7TMT - chains B and C of the 31 polymer chains in the assembly; structure by electron microscopy, 3.80 A resolution.

[Chain B]
Protein: Vacuolar proton pump subunit B
Organism: Saccharomyces cerevisiae
UniProtKB: A0A6A5Q585 (A0A6A5Q585_YEASX); residue numbers follow UniProt; this construct covers 1-517
Chain sequence (517 residues; numbered 1 to 517; the number before each row is that of its first residue):
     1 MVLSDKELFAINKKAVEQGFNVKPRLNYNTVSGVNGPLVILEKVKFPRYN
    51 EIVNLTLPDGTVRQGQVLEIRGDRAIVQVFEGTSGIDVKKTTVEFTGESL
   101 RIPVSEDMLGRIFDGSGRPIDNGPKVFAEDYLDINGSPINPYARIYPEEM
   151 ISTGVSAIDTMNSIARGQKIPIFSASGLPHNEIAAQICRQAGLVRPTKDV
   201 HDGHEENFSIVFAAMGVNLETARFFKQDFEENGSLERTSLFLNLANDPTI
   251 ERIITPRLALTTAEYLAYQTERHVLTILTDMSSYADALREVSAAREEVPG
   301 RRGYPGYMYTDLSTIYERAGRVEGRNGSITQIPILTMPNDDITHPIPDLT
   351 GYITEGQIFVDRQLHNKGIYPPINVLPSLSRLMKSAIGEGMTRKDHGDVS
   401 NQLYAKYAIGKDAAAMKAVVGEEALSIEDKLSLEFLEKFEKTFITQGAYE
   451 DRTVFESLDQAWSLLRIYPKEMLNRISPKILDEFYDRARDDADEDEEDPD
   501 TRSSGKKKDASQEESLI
Not modelled in the structure: 1-12, 488-517

[Chain C]
Protein: H(+)-transporting two-sector ATPase
Organism: Saccharomyces cerevisiae
Notes: EC 7.1.2.2
UniProtKB: B3LH69 (B3LH69_YEAS1); residues 0-616 here correspond to UniProt positions 1-617 (UniProt number = residue number + 1)
Chain sequence (617 residues; numbered 0 to 616; the number before each row is that of its first residue; numbering starts at 0):
     0 MAGAIENARKEIKRISLEDHAESEYGAIYSVSGPVVIAENMIGCAMYELV
    50 KVGHDNLVGEVIRIDGDKATIQVYEETAGLTVGDPVLRTGKPLSVELGPG
   100 LMETIYDGIQRPLKAIKEESQSIYIPRGIDTPALDRTIKWQFTPGKFQVG
   150 DHISGGDIYGSVFENSLISSHKILLPPRSRGTITWIAPAGEYTLDEKILE
   200 VEFDGKKSDFTLYHTWPVRVPRPVTEKLSADYPLLTGQRVLDALFPCVQG
   250 GTTCIPGAFGCGKTVISQSLSKYSNSDAIIYVGCGERGNEMAEVLMEFPE
   300 LYTEMSGTKEPIMKRTTLVANTSNMPVAAREASIYTGITLAEYFRDQGKN
   350 VSMIADSSSRWAEALREISGRLGEMPADQGFPAYLGAKLASFYERAGKAV
   400 ALGSPDRTGSVSIVAAVSPAGGDFSDPVTTATLGITQVFWGLDKKLAQRK
   450 HFPSINTSVSYSKYTNVLNKFYDSNYPEFPVLRDRMKEILSNAEELEQVV
   500 QLVGKSALSDSDKITLDVATLIKEDFLQQNGYSTYDAFCPIWKTFDMMRA
   550 FISYHDEAQKAVANGANWSKLADSTGDVKHAVSSSKFFEPSRGEKEVHGE
   600 FEKLLSTMQERFAESTD
Not modelled in the structure: 0-23

[Interface between chain B and chain C]
Residue-residue contacts (78; chain B residue first):
  S32(B) with G65(C), hydrogen bond (backbone-backbone)
  G33(B) with I63(C)
  V34(B) with M45(C), hydrophobic; R62(C); I63(C), hydrogen bond (backbone-backbone)
  N35(B) with R62(C), hydrogen bond
  T83(B) with M45(C)
  S84(B) with M45(C); Y46(C)
  G85(B) with A44(C); M45(C), hydrogen bond (backbone-backbone)
  I86(B) with A44(C); M45(C), hydrogen bond (backbone-backbone); I63(C)
  D87(B) with G42(C); C43(C); A44(C)
  V88(B) with I41(C), hydrophobic; G42(C); C43(C)
  K89(B) with G42(C)
  S176(B) with Y460(C)
  G177(B) with Y460(C); K462(C)
  L178(B) with K462(C)
  E182(B) with N465(C), hydrogen bond
  N218(B) with E393(C); I434(C), hydrogen bond (side chain-backbone); Q436(C), hydrogen bond
  L219(B) with K226(C); E393(C), hydrogen bond (backbone-side chain)
  E220(B) with G396(C); Q436(C); Y463(C)
  T221(B) with Q436(C)
  R223(B) with K226(C), hydrogen bond (side chain-backbone); L227(C), hydrogen bond (side chain-backbone); S228(C)
  A245(B) with A389(C); E393(C)
  N246(B) with A389(C); E393(C)
  T249(B) with A386(C)
  R289(B) with D377(C), salt bridge; A382(C)
  E290(B) with A382(C); Y383(C); A386(C)
  A293(B) with M374(C); A382(C), hydrophobic
  E296(B) with M374(C)
  E297(B) with M374(C)
  P299(B) with P375(C); A376(C)
  R302(B) with D377(C), salt bridge
  G303(B) with A376(C)
  N339(B) with F423(C)
  R362(B) with S457(C); V458(C), hydrogen bond (side chain-backbone); Y460(C)
  Q363(B) with S490(C), hydrogen bond; E494(C)
  N366(B) with S457(C), hydrogen bond (side chain-backbone); K486(C); E487(C); S490(C)
  K367(B) with E487(C); S490(C), hydrogen bond; N491(C), hydrogen bond; E494(C), salt bridge
  K417(B) with A506(C)
  A418(B) with L495(C), hydrophobic; V498(C), hydrophobic; A506(C); L507(C), hydrophobic
  V419(B) with A506(C)
  G421(B) with A506(C)
  K441(B) with E487(C), salt bridge
Interface residues without a listed pair, chain B (46 interface residues in all): G36, G216, D286, P338, V420
Interface residues without a listed pair, chain C (52 interface residues in all): I61, D64, G249, E373, G385, S390, T429, L432, G433, V502, G503, D511

[In short]
The interface between chain B and chain C involves 46 residues on one side and 52 on the other, with 16
hydrogen bonds and 4 salt bridges. Among the polar pairs are R289(B)-D377(C), R302(B)-D377(C) and
K367(B)-E494(C).
Chain B is Vacuolar proton pump subunit B and chain C is H(+)-transporting two-sector ATPase, both from
Saccharomyces cerevisiae; the structure, V-ATPase from Saccharomyces cerevisiae, State 3, was determined by
electron microscopy together with 7TMM, 7TMO, 7TMP, 7TMQ, 7TMR and 7TMS from the same study.
